PDB entry 1EK1 | X-ray diffraction, 3.10 A resolution | chains A and B

== Chain A (and B) ==
Protein: Epoxide hydrolase
From: Mus musculus
Notes: EC 3.3.2.3; chain B of this document is another copy of the same molecule, construct and numbering; everything in this record applies to it too
Reference sequence: P34914 (HYES_MOUSE); residue numbers follow UniProt; this construct covers 1-554
Amino-acid sequence (554 residues; row label = number of the first residue in the row):
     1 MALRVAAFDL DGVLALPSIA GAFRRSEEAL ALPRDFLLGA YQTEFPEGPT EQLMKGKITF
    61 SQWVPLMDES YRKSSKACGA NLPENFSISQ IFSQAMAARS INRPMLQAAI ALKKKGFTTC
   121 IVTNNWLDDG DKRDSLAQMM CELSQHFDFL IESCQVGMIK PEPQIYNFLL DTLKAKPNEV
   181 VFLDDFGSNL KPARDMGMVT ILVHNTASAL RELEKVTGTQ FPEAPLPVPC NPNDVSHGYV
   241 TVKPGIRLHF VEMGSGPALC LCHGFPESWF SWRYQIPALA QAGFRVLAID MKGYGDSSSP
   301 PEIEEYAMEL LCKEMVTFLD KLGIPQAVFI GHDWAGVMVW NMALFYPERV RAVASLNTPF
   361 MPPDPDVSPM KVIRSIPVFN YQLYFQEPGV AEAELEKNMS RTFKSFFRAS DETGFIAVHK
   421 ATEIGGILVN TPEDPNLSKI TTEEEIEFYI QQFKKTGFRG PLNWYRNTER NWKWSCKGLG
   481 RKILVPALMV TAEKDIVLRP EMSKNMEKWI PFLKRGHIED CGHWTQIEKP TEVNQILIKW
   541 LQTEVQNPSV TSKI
Disordered / not traced: 1-3, 20-47, 67-89, 545-554 (chain B: 1-3, 545-554)
Curated features (UniProtKB/Swiss-Prot):
  - motif: Ser552 to Ile554 (Microbody targeting signal)
  - active site: Asp333 (Nucleophile), Tyr465 (Proton donor), His523 (Proton acceptor)
  - binding site (Mg(2+)): Asp9, Asp11, Asp185
  - binding site (phosphate): Thr123, Asn124
  - binding site (substrate): Tyr381
  - modified residue: Lys55 (N6-succinyllysine), Lys176 (N6-acetyllysine), Lys191 (N6-acetyllysine), Lys215 (N6-acetyllysine), Ser368 (Phosphoserine), Lys371 (N6-succinyllysine), Lys420 (N6-succinyllysine), Lys454 (N6-succinyllysine), Lys504 (N6-succinyllysine), Lys508 (N6-acetyllysine), Lys553 (N6-succinyllysine)
  - lipidation: Cys521 (S-(15-deoxy-Delta12,14-prostaglandin J2-9-yl)cysteine)
Small-molecule neighbours: N-cyclohexyl-n'-(4-iodophenyl)urea (CIU): Phe265, Pro266, Asp333, Trp334, Val337, Met361, Tyr381, Gln382, Phe406, Tyr465, Val497, Leu498, His523, Trp524

== Interface between chain A and chain B ==
Contacting residue pairs - 102 pairs, chain A then chain B:
  Gly56(A) - Arg481(B)  hydrogen bond (backbone-side chain)
  Lys57(A) - Gly480(B)
  Lys57(A) - Arg481(B)  hydrogen bond (backbone-backbone)
  Thr59(A) - Arg481(B)
  Thr59(A) - Lys482(B)
  Thr59(A) - Leu484(B)
  Ser61(A) - Leu484(B)
  Gln62(A) - Gly480(B)
  Gln62(A) - Arg481(B)
  Gln62(A) - Lys482(B)  hydrogen bond (side chain-backbone)
  Gln62(A) - Leu484(B)
  Trp126(A) - Glu348(B)
  Leu127(A) - Phe345(B)
  Leu127(A) - Pro347(B)  hydrophobic
  Asp128(A) - Pro347(B)
  Asp128(A) - Glu348(B)
  Asp129(A) - Lys482(B)
  Asp129(A) - Leu484(B)
  Arg133(A) - Gln326(B)
  Arg133(A) - Pro347(B)
  Arg133(A) - Glu348(B)
  Arg133(A) - Val350(B)  hydrogen bond (side chain-backbone)
  Arg133(A) - Arg351(B)
  Arg133(A) - Val485(B)
  Asp134(A) - Gln326(B)
  Ala137(A) - Pro325(B)
  Ala137(A) - Gln326(B)
  Ala137(A) - Arg349(B)
  Gln138(A) - Pro325(B)
  Cys141(A) - Asp320(B)
  Cys141(A) - Gly323(B)
  Cys141(A) - Ile324(B)
  Cys141(A) - Arg349(B)
  Ser144(A) - Asp320(B)  hydrogen bond
  Gln145(A) - Lys321(B)  hydrogen bond
  Gln155(A) - Phe345(B)
  Gln155(A) - Tyr346(B)
  Asp234(A) - Lys321(B)
  Ser236(A) - Leu322(B)
  His237(A) - His237(B)
  His237(A) - Tyr239(B)
  Gly238(A) - Gly238(B)
  Tyr239(A) - His237(B)
  Tyr239(A) - Tyr239(B)  hydrophobic
  Glu252(A) - Glu252(B)
  Glu252(A) - Arg285(B)  salt bridge
  Met253(A) - Leu322(B)
  Gly254(A) - Arg285(B)  hydrogen bond (backbone-side chain)
  Gly254(A) - Leu322(B)  hydrogen bond (backbone-backbone)
  Gly254(A) - Gly323(B)
  Gly254(A) - Ile324(B)
  Ser255(A) - Arg285(B)
  Ser255(A) - Ile324(B)
  Arg285(A) - Glu252(B)  salt bridge
  Arg285(A) - Gly254(B)  hydrogen bond (side chain-backbone)
  Arg285(A) - Ser255(B)
  Arg285(A) - Arg285(B)
  Asp320(A) - Cys141(B)
  Asp320(A) - Ser144(B)
  Lys321(A) - Gln145(B)
  Lys321(A) - Asp234(B)  salt bridge
  Leu322(A) - Ser236(B)
  Leu322(A) - Met253(B)
  Leu322(A) - Gly254(B)  hydrogen bond (backbone-backbone)
  Gly323(A) - Cys141(B)
  Gly323(A) - Gly254(B)
  Ile324(A) - Cys141(B)
  Ile324(A) - Gly254(B)
  Ile324(A) - Ser255(B)
  Pro325(A) - Ala137(B)
  Pro325(A) - Gln138(B)
  Gln326(A) - Arg133(B)
  Gln326(A) - Asp134(B)
  Phe345(A) - Leu127(B)
  Phe345(A) - Gln155(B)  hydrogen bond (backbone-side chain)
  Tyr346(A) - Gln155(B)
  Pro347(A) - Leu127(B)  hydrophobic
  Pro347(A) - Asp128(B)
  Pro347(A) - Arg133(B)  hydrogen bond (backbone-side chain)
  Glu348(A) - Trp126(B)
  Glu348(A) - Asp128(B)
  Glu348(A) - Arg133(B)
  Arg349(A) - Ala137(B)
  Arg349(A) - Cys141(B)
  Val350(A) - Arg133(B)  hydrogen bond (backbone-side chain)
  Arg351(A) - Arg133(B)
  Lys477(A) - Lys57(B)
  Gly480(A) - Lys57(B)
  Gly480(A) - Ile58(B)
  Gly480(A) - Gln62(B)
  Arg481(A) - Gly56(B)  hydrogen bond (side chain-backbone)
  Arg481(A) - Lys57(B)  hydrogen bond (backbone-backbone)
  Arg481(A) - Thr59(B)
  Arg481(A) - Gln62(B)
  Arg481(A) - Leu127(B)
  Lys482(A) - Thr59(B)
  Lys482(A) - Gln62(B)  hydrogen bond (backbone-side chain)
  Lys482(A) - Asp129(B)
  Leu484(A) - Thr59(B)
  Leu484(A) - Ser61(B)
  Leu484(A) - Asp129(B)
  Val485(A) - Arg133(B)
Interface residues without a listed pair, chain A (54 interface residues in all): Ile58, Leu136, Asn233, Val240, Phe250, Gly256, Leu344
Interface residues without a listed pair, chain B (54 interface residues in all): Leu136, Val240, Thr241, Phe250, Gly256, Leu319, Lys477

== Overview ==
The chain A/chain B interface involves 54 residues from each chain, with 16 hydrogen bonds and 3 salt bridges.
Polar pairs include Glu252(A)-Arg285(B), Lys321(A)-Asp234(B) and Gly56(A)-Arg481(B). Bound to chain A:
N-cyclohexyl-n'-(4-iodophenyl)urea.
Both chains are Epoxide hydrolase (Mus musculus). Entry 1EK1 (Crystal structure of murine soluble epoxide
hydrolase complexed with ciu inhibitor) was determined by X-ray diffraction (same publication as 1EK2).
